1N3S - chains C and D of the 5 polymer chains in the assembly; structure by X-ray diffraction, 2.55 A resolution.

# Chain C (and D)
Protein: GTP cyclohydrolase I
From: Escherichia coli
Notes: EC 3.5.4.16; chain D of this document is another copy of the same molecule, construct and numbering; everything in this record applies to it too
Reference sequence: P0A6T5 (GCH1_ECOLI); numbering as in UniProt (aligned over 1-221)
Chain sequence (221 residues; row label = number of the first residue in the row):
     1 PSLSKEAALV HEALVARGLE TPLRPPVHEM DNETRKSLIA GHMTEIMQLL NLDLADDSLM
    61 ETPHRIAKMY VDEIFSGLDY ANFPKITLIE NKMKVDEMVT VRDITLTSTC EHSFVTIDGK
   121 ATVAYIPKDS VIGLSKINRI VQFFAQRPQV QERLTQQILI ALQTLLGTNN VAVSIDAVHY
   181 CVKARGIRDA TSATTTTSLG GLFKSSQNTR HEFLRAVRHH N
Disulfides: C110-C181
Differences from the reference sequence: engineered mutation S113 (His in P0A6T5)
Ligand contacts:
  - GTP (guanosine-5'-triphosphate), molecule 1: K85, T87, I89, V131, I132, G133, L134, S135, K136, R139
  - GTP, molecule 2: C110, H112, S113, Q149, V150, Q151, E152, H179, C181, V182, R185, G186

# Interface between chain C and chain D
Contacting residue pairs - 50 pairs, chain C then chain D:
  R17(C) - K94(D)  hydrogen bond (backbone-side chain)
  L19(C) - M93(D)  hydrophobic
  H112(C) - I89(D)
  E152(C) - E97(D)
  E152(C) - V99(D)
  E152(C) - V131(D)
  E152(C) - L134(D)
  T155(C) - E97(D)
  Q156(C) - V95(D)
  Q156(C) - E97(D)
  D176(C) - R102(D)  salt bridge
  H179(C) - L134(D)
  V182(C) - N138(D)
  G186(C) - R139(D)
  I187(C) - R139(D)
  D189(C) - D103(D)
  D189(C) - I104(D)
  D189(C) - T105(D)  hydrogen bond (side chain-backbone)
  D189(C) - N138(D)
  T191(C) - D103(D)  hydrogen bond (side chain-backbone)
  T191(C) - T105(D)  hydrogen bond
  T191(C) - K120(D)
  S192(C) - R102(D)
  S192(C) - D103(D)  hydrogen bond (backbone-backbone)
  S192(C) - N138(D)  hydrogen bond
  A193(C) - T100(D)
  A193(C) - V101(D)
  A193(C) - R102(D)  hydrogen bond (backbone-backbone)
  T194(C) - T100(D)
  T194(C) - V101(D)
  T194(C) - L134(D)
  T195(C) - M98(D)
  T195(C) - V99(D)
  T195(C) - T100(D)  hydrogen bond (backbone-backbone)
  T196(C) - E97(D)
  T196(C) - M98(D)
  T197(C) - E97(D)
  T197(C) - M98(D)  hydrogen bond (backbone-backbone)
  S198(C) - E97(D)  hydrogen bond
  K204(C) - D96(D)  salt bridge
  Q207(C) - N208(D)  hydrogen bond
  R210(C) - N208(D)
  R210(C) - E212(D)  salt bridge
  H211(C) - N208(D)  hydrogen bond
  L214(C) - E212(D)
  L214(C) - R215(D)
  R215(C) - R215(D)
  R218(C) - R102(D)
  R218(C) - H219(D)
  R218(C) - N221(D)  hydrogen bond (side chain-backbone)
Also at the interface, not in a pair above, chain C (30 interface residues in all): G18, Q151, R153
Also at the interface, not in a pair above, chain D (27 interface residues in all): K92, S135, Q142

# In short
30 residues of chain C face 27 of chain D across their interface, with 13 hydrogen bonds and 3 salt bridges.
Polar pairs include D176(C)-R102(D), K204(C)-D96(D) and R210(C)-E212(D). Bound to chain C: GTP.
Both chains are GTP cyclohydrolase I (Escherichia coli). Entry 1N3S (Biosynthesis of pteridins. Reaction
mechanism of GTP cyclohydrolase I) was determined by X-ray diffraction, deposited together with 1A8R, 1N3R and
1N3T.
